5OQJ - chains U and V of the 31 polymer chains in the assembly; structure by electron microscopy, 4.70 A resolution (low resolution: residue-level contacts below are approximate; hydrogen-bond / salt-bridge calls are withheld).

[Chain U]
Molecule: Transcription initiation factor IIA large subunit
Organism: Saccharomyces cerevisiae (strain ATCC 204508 / S288c)
UniProtKB: P32773 (TOA1_YEAST); numbering as in UniProt (aligned over 1-286)
Amino-acid sequence (286 residues; row label = number of the first residue in the row):
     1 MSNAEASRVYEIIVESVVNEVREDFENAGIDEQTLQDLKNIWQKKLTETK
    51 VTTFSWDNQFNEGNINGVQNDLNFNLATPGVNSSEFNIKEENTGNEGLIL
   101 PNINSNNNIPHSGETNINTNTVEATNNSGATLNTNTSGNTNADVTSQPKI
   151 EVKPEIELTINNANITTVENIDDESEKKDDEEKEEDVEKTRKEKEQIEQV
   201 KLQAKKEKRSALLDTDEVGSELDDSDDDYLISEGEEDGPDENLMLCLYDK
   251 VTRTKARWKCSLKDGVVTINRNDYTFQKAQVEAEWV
Disordered / not traced: 1, 48-240

[Chain V]
Molecule: Transcription initiation factor IIA subunit 2
Organism: Saccharomyces cerevisiae (strain ATCC 204508 / S288c)
UniProtKB: P32774 (T2AG_YEAST); numbering as in UniProt (aligned over 1-122)
Amino-acid sequence (122 residues; numbered 1 to 122; the number before each row is that of its first residue):
     1 MAVPGYYELYRRSTIGNSLVDALDTLISDGRIEASLAMRVLETFDKVVAE
    51 TLKDNTQSKLTVKGNLDTYGFCDDVWTFIVKNCQVTVEDSHRDASQNGSG
   101 DSQSVISVDKLRIVACNSKKSE
Disordered / not traced: 1-4, 89-103, 120-122
UniProt features mapped onto this chain:
  - modified residue (Phosphoserine): Ser-95, Ser-102
  - mutagenesis: Ile-27 (I27A/K: Decreases ability to interact with TAF11 and support growth on galactose-containing medium. Unable to support cell viability in a strain deleted for TOA2; when associated with A-69), Leu-41 (L41D: Decreases ability to interact with Toa1 and TAF11, display mutant growth phenotypes and defects in transcription in vivo), Tyr-69 (Y69A: Unable to support cell viability in a strain deleted for TOA2; when associated with A-27 or K-27)

[How chain U and chain V interact]
Contacting residue pairs (86):
  Glu-5(U) / Asn-55(V)
  Glu-5(U) / Thr-56(V)
  Glu-5(U) / Gln-57(V)
  Val-9(U) / Thr-51(V)
  Tyr-10(U) / Ile-15(V)
  Ile-13(U) / Val-47(V)
  Glu-20(U) / Thr-43(V)
  Glu-20(U) / Lys-46(V)
  Asp-24(U) / Leu-36(V)
  Asp-24(U) / Arg-39(V)
  Phe-25(U) / Leu-36(V)
  Ile-30(U) / Glu-33(V)
  Leu-38(U) / Leu-26(V)
  Trp-42(U) / Leu-19(V)
  Asn-242(U) / Lys-110(V)
  Asn-242(U) / Leu-111(V)
  Asn-242(U) / Arg-112(V)
  Leu-243(U) / Arg-112(V)
  Met-244(U) / Leu-111(V)
  Met-244(U) / Arg-112(V)
  Met-244(U) / Ile-113(V)
  Met-244(U) / Val-114(V)
  Leu-245(U) / Leu-9(V)
  Leu-245(U) / Tyr-10(V)
  Leu-245(U) / Arg-12(V)
  Leu-245(U) / Ser-13(V)
  Leu-245(U) / Val-114(V)
  Cys-246(U) / Val-114(V)
  Cys-246(U) / Ala-115(V)
  Cys-246(U) / Cys-116(V)
  Leu-247(U) / Ala-115(V)
  Leu-247(U) / Cys-116(V)
  Tyr-248(U) / Phe-71(V)
  Tyr-248(U) / Asp-74(V)
  Tyr-248(U) / Trp-76(V)
  Tyr-248(U) / Ala-115(V)
  Tyr-248(U) / Cys-116(V)
  Tyr-248(U) / Asn-117(V)
  Tyr-248(U) / Ser-118(V)
  Asp-249(U) / Ser-118(V)
  Asp-249(U) / Lys-119(V)
  Val-251(U) / Trp-76(V)
  Val-251(U) / Phe-78(V)
  Trp-258(U) / Leu-66(V)
  Trp-258(U) / Tyr-69(V)
  Trp-258(U) / Trp-76(V)
  Trp-258(U) / Phe-78(V)
  Cys-260(U) / Phe-78(V)
  Asp-264(U) / Tyr-10(V)
  Asp-264(U) / Leu-52(V)
  Asp-264(U) / Lys-53(V)
  Asp-264(U) / Thr-56(V)
  Val-267(U) / Leu-60(V)
  Thr-268(U) / Thr-14(V)
  Ile-269(U) / Val-85(V)
  Ile-269(U) / Ile-106(V)
  Ile-269(U) / Val-108(V)
  Asn-270(U) / Ile-106(V)
  Asn-270(U) / Ser-107(V)
  Asp-273(U) / Thr-14(V)
  Thr-275(U) / Thr-56(V)
  Thr-275(U) / Ser-58(V)
  Phe-276(U) / Thr-56(V)
  Phe-276(U) / Ser-58(V)
  Phe-276(U) / Leu-60(V)
  Gln-277(U) / Lys-53(V)
  Gln-277(U) / Thr-56(V)
  Gln-277(U) / Ser-58(V)
  Lys-278(U) / Ser-58(V)
  Lys-278(U) / Lys-59(V)
  Lys-278(U) / Leu-60(V)
  Ala-279(U) / Leu-60(V)
  Gln-280(U) / Leu-60(V)
  Gln-280(U) / Thr-61(V)
  Gln-280(U) / Val-62(V)
  Val-281(U) / Val-62(V)
  Glu-282(U) / Val-62(V)
  Glu-282(U) / Lys-63(V)
  Glu-282(U) / Gly-64(V)
  Ala-283(U) / Gly-64(V)
  Ala-283(U) / Leu-66(V)
  Glu-284(U) / Gly-64(V)
  Glu-284(U) / Asn-65(V)
  Glu-284(U) / Leu-66(V)
  Trp-285(U) / Leu-66(V)
  Trp-285(U) / Tyr-69(V)
Also at the interface, not in a pair above, chain U (47 interface residues in all): Ser-16, Val-17, Val-21, Thr-34, Ile-41, Leu-262, Gly-265, Val-266, Tyr-274
Also at the interface, not in a pair above, chain V (53 interface residues in all): Tyr-7, Ile-32, Val-40, Val-48, Val-87

[In short]
Chain U and chain V form an interface of 47 and 53 residues respectively. UniProt lists 3 mutagenesis sites on
chain V.
Here chain U is Transcription initiation factor IIA large subunit and chain V is Transcription initiation
factor IIA subunit 2, both from Saccharomyces cerevisiae (strain ATCC 204508 / S288c). Entry 5OQJ (Structure
of yeast transcription pre-initiation complex with tfiih) was determined by electron microscopy, deposited
together with 5OQM.
